Entry 9NW3 (electron microscopy, 3.70 A resolution); this record covers chains LB and 4A of the 130 polymer chains in the assembly.

# Chain LB
Name: Tubulin beta chain
Source organism: Tetrahymena thermophila CU428
Reference sequence: P41352 (TBB_TETTH); numbering as in UniProt (aligned over 1-443)
Chain sequence (443 residues; each row starts with the number of its first residue):
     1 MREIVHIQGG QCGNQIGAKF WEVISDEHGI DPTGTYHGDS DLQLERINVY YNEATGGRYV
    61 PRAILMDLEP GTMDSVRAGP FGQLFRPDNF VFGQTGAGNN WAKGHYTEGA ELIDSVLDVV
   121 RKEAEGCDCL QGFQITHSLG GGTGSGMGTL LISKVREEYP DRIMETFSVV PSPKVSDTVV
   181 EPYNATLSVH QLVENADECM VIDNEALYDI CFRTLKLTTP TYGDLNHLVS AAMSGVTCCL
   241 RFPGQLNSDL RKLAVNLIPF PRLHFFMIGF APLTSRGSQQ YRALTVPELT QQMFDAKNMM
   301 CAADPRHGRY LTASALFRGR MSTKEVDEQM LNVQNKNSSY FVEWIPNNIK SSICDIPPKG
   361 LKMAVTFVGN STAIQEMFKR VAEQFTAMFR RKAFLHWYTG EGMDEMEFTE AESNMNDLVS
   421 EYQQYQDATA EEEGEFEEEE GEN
Not modelled in the structure: 431-443
Residues lining bound ligands: GDP (guanosine-5'-diphosphate): Gly10, Gln11, Cys12, Gln15, Ile16, Asn99, Ser138, Gly140, Gly141, Gly142, Thr143, Gly144, Asp177, Glu181, Asn204, Tyr222, Leu225, Asn226
Curated features (UniProtKB/Swiss-Prot):
  - binding site (GTP): Gln11, Glu69, Ser138, Gly142, Thr143, Gly144, Asn204, Asn226
  - binding site (Mg(2+)): Glu69
From the paper describing this entry:
  - specificity-determining residues: Glu157 (proposed by the authors, not directly observed)

# Chain 4A
Name: CFAP213
Source organism: Tetrahymena thermophila CU428
Reference sequence: I7M5Z8 (I7M5Z8_TETTS); numbering as in UniProt (aligned over 1-317)
Chain sequence (317 residues; numbered 1 to 317; the number before each row is that of its first residue):
     1 MYQNQYQQPQ QQYGYNQGQQ GQQYSQAYQQ QPYQQQQGSP YQQQQNYPQG YGAQQQAYQQ
    61 QQQGYAQQQG YPAQNQQYYQ EDYDSLQQYQ DNFNSVQPRT RLEREAMKDK ESIEKTRINQ
   121 RVGYETRNTD VKQLLHNPDP KSTLFIPENQ RFDKDFSVFD KQQRDQRFAT KEVALEKHRI
   181 EALERESKRW EQMENQVNKE QVKRQFQAEV LKAGKRNTNG MPFNPITLEY EKSSAGDSLK
   241 KRDEMAKVRG YVRAENLDTR SNCGYNILTG EQRIGVEYLV PNHLRDDYKT KVDLKNEFYS
   301 IKYKGEQQNQ QNQNKYY
Not modelled in the structure: 1-94, 122-130, 207-214, 301-317

# Interface between chain LB and chain 4A
Pairs across the interface (32; chain LB residue first):
  Gln15(LB) with Arg216(4A); Asn217(4A), hydrogen bond
  Ala18(LB) with Asn217(4A)
  Lys19(LB) with Asn217(4A), hydrogen bond (side chain-backbone); Thr218(4A)
  Ser75(LB) with Arg216(4A)
  Arg77(LB) with Arg204(4A)
  Leu215(LB) with Pro225(4A), hydrophobic
  Thr221(LB) with Asn219(4A), hydrogen bond (backbone-side chain); Gly220(4A)
  Tyr222(LB) with Asn219(4A)
  Gly223(LB) with Arg216(4A); Thr218(4A); Asn219(4A), hydrogen bond (backbone-side chain)
  Asp224(LB) with Asn219(4A), hydrogen bond (backbone-side chain); Pro225(4A)
  His227(LB) with Asn224(4A), hydrogen bond; Pro225(4A); Ile226(4A)
  Leu228(LB) with Pro225(4A), hydrophobic
  Ala231(LB) with Ile226(4A), hydrophobic
  Phe270(LB) with Ile226(4A), hydrophobic
  Thr274(LB) with Leu228(4A)
  Arg276(LB) with Phe223(4A); Leu228(4A), hydrogen bond (side chain-backbone); Glu229(4A), hydrogen bond (side chain-backbone); Tyr230(4A)
  Gln279(LB) with Thr227(4A); Leu228(4A); Glu229(4A)
  Gly360(LB) with Glu229(4A)
  Leu361(LB) with Ile226(4A)
Other interface residues (no listed pair), chain LB (24 interface residues in all): Asp74, Leu225, Leu273, Ser275, Lys359
Other interface residues (no listed pair), chain 4A (16 interface residues in all): Pro222, Asp243

# Overview
Chain LB and chain 4A form an interface of 24 and 16 residues respectively; the contacts include 8 hydrogen
bonds. Polar pairs include Gln15(LB)-Asn217(4A), Lys19(LB)-Asn217(4A) and Thr221(LB)-Asn219(4A). Ligands of
chain LB: GDP. From UniProt: 8 GTP-binding residues and Mg2+-binding residue Glu69(LB) on chain LB. From the
paper: the specificity determinant Glu157(LB).
Chain LB is Tubulin beta chain and chain 4A is CFAP213, both from Tetrahymena thermophila CU428; the
structure, Ciliary tip central pair, was determined by electron microscopy together with 9OT2 and 9NTM from
the same study.
